9C18 - chain A; structure by X-ray diffraction, 1.90 A resolution.

[Chain A]
Name: Flavin reductase (NADPH)
From: Homo sapiens
Notes: EC 1.5.1.30, 1.3.1.-, 2.6.99.-
UniProtKB: P30043 (BLVRB_HUMAN); numbering as in UniProt (aligned over 1-206)
Chain sequence (210 residues; each row starts with the number of its first residue; numbers below 1 keep their minus sign (Gly-3 is residue -3)):
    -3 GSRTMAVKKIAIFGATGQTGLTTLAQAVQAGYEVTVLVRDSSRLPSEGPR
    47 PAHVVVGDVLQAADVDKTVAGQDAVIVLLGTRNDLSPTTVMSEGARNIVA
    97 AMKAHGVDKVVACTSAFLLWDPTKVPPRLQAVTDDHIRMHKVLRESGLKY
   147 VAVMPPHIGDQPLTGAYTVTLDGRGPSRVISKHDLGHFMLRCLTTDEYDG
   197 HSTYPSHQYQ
Disordered / not traced: -3 to 1, 206
Differences from the reference sequence: expression tag (-3 to 0)
Ligand contacts: NADP (NAP; NADP nicotinamide-adenine-dinucleotide phosphate): Gly10, Ala11, Thr12, Gly13, Gln14, Thr15, Arg35, Arg39, Asp54, Val55, Leu56, Leu74, Leu75, Gly76, Thr77, Arg78, Val86, Met87, Cys109, Thr110, Ser111, Val128, His132, Pro151, Pro152, His153, Ile154
Curated features (UniProtKB/Swiss-Prot):
  - active site (S-nitroso-cysteine intermediate): Cys109, Cys188
  - binding site (NADP(+)): Gly10, Thr12, Gly13, Gln14, Thr15, Arg35, Ser38, Arg39, Asp54, Val55, Leu75, Gly76, Arg78, Met87, Cys109, His132, His153, Ile154
  - modified residue (Phosphoserine): Ser42, Ser82
  - natural variant: Ser111 (S111L: Risk factor for thrombocytosis)
  - mutagenesis: Gln14 to Gly16 (Abolished binding to NAD(P)H and S-nitroso-CoA, leading to abolished NAD(P)H-dependent reductase and a S-nitroso-CoA-dependent nitrosyltransferase activities), Gln14 (Q14R: Increased affinity for coenzyme A), Arg78 (R78A: Induces both an increase in active site micro-millisecond motions and an increase in the rate constants of coenzyme-binding; R78G: Decreased affinity for coenzyme A), Cys109 (C109R: Abolished S-nitroso-CoA-dependent nitrosyltransferase activity; when associated with R-188), Ser111 (S111A: Abolished NAD(P)H-dependent reductase activity), His153 (H153A: Reduced affinity for biliverdin), Cys188 (C188R: Abolished S-nitroso-CoA-dependent nitrosyltransferase activity; when associated with R-109)

[Overview]
Chain A binds NADP. UniProt lists active-site residues Cys109 and Cys188, 18 NADP+-binding residues and 8
mutagenesis sites.
Chain A is Flavin reductase (NADPH) (Homo sapiens); the structure, Human biliverdin IX beta reductase in
complex with NADP in space group P1, was determined by X-ray diffraction, deposited together with 9C16 and
9C17.
